4AJX - chains A and B of the 12 polymer chains in the assembly; structure by X-ray diffraction, 1.20 A resolution.

Chain A:
Molecule: Insulin
Organism: Homo sapiens
UniProt: P01308 (INS_HUMAN); residues 1-21 here correspond to UniProt positions 90-110 (UniProt number = residue number + 89)
Amino-acid sequence (21 residues; each row starts with the number of its first residue):
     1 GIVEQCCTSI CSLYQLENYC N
Disulfide bonds: C6-C11
Small-molecule neighbours:
  - N-(16-Carboxyhexadecanoyl)-L-glutamic acid (16E): G1, Q15, N18
  - resorcinol (RCO): C6, S9, I10, C11, L16
Reported in the primary citation:
  - binding site for N-(16-Carboxyhexadecanoyl)-L-glutamic acid: L13

Chain B:
Molecule: Insulin
Organism: Homo sapiens
UniProt: P01308 (INS_HUMAN); residues 1-29 here correspond to UniProt positions 25-53 (UniProt number = residue number + 24)
Amino-acid sequence (29 residues; row label = number of the first residue in the row):
     1 FVNQHLCGSH LVEALYLVCG ERGFFYTPK
Ion coordination: Na+: S9 (shared with 1 residue of chain H; 1 residue of chain L); Zn2+: H10 (together with imidazole) (shared with 1 residue of chain F; 1 residue of chain L)
Small-molecule neighbours: resorcinol (RCO): C7, H10, L11, A14
Reported in the primary citation:
  - binding site for N-(16-Carboxyhexadecanoyl)-L-glutamic acid: N3, L6, H10, K29

How chain A and chain B interact:
Pairs across the interface - 29 pairs, chain A then chain B:
  G1(A) - K29(B)
  I2(A) - L11(B)  hydrophobic
  I2(A) - L15(B)  hydrophobic
  I2(A) - Y26(B)  hydrophobic
  V3(A) - Q4(B)
  V3(A) - Y26(B)
  V3(A) - P28(B)  hydrophobic
  C6(A) - L11(B)  hydrophobic
  C7(A) - C7(B)  disulfide
  C7(A) - L11(B)  hydrophobic
  L13(A) - V18(B)  hydrophobic
  L16(A) - L11(B)  hydrophobic
  L16(A) - A14(B)  hydrophobic
  L16(A) - L15(B)
  E17(A) - V18(B)
  E17(A) - R22(B)  salt bridge
  N18(A) - F25(B)
  Y19(A) - L15(B)  hydrophobic
  Y19(A) - F24(B)
  Y19(A) - F25(B)  hydrogen bond (backbone-backbone)
  C20(A) - C19(B)  disulfide
  C20(A) - R22(B)
  C20(A) - G23(B)
  C20(A) - F24(B)  hydrophobic
  C20(A) - F25(B)
  N21(A) - R22(B)  hydrogen bond (side chain-backbone)
  N21(A) - G23(B)  hydrogen bond (backbone-backbone)
  N21(A) - F24(B)
  N21(A) - F25(B)
Other interface residues (no listed pair), chain B (15 interface residues in all): T27
Cross-chain cystine bridges: C7(A)-C7(B), C20(A)-C19(B)

Overview:
Chain A and chain B form an interface of 12 and 15 residues respectively; the contacts include 2 disulfide
bonds, 3 hydrogen bonds and 1 salt bridge. Among the polar pairs are E17(A)-R22(B), N21(A)-R22(B) and
Y19(A)-F25(B). From the paper: a binding site for N-(16-Carboxyhexadecanoyl)-L-glutamic acid at L13(A) and
N3(B) among others.
Chain A is Insulin and chain B is Insulin, both from Homo sapiens; the structure, Ligand controlled assembly
of hexamers, dihexamers, and linear multihexamer structures by an engineered acylated insulin, was determined
by X-ray diffraction, deposited together with 4AJZ, 4AK0 and 4AKJ.
